2WH0 - chains A and Q of the 3 polymer chains in the assembly; structure by X-ray diffraction, 2.25 A resolution.

Chain A:
Name: 14-3-3 protein zeta/delta
Organism: Homo sapiens
Reference sequence: P63104 (1433Z_HUMAN); residues 1-245 here = UniProt positions 1-245
Amino-acid sequence (245 residues; each row starts with the number of its first residue):
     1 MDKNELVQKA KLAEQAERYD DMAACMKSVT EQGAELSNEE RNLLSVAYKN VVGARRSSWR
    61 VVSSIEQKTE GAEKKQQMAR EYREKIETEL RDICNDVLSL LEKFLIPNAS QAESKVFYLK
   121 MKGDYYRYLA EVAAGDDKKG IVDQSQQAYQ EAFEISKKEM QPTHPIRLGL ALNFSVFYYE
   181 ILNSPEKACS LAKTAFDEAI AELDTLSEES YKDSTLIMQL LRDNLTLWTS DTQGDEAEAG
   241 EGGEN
Disordered / not traced: 1, 71, 204-209, 230-245

Chain Q:
Name: Protein kinase C epsilon type, npkc-epsilon
Notes: EC 2.7.11.13; fragment: pkc epsilon v3-derived peptide, residues 342-372
Reference sequence: Q02156 (KPCE_HUMAN); residues 342-372 here = UniProt positions 342-372
Amino-acid sequence (31 residues; numbered 342 to 372; the number before each row is that of its first residue):
   342 DRSKSAPTSP CDQEIKELEN NIRKALSFDN R
Disordered / not traced: 342, 348-364
Modified positions: S346 (phosphoserine; SEP); S368 (phosphoserine; SEP)
From the paper describing this entry:
  - post-translational modification sites: S350 (citing earlier work)

Chain A / chain Q interface:
Residue-residue contacts (16):
  R56(A) with S346(Q)
  R127(A) with S346(Q)
  Y128(A) with S346(Q)
  L172(A) with K345(Q); S346(Q); A347(Q)
  N173(A) with S346(Q); A347(Q), hydrogen bond (side chain-backbone)
  V176(A) with K345(Q)
  E180(A) with R343(Q), hydrogen bond (side chain-backbone); S344(Q), hydrogen bond (side chain-backbone)
  L220(A) with K345(Q); S346(Q)
  D223(A) with K345(Q), salt bridge
  N224(A) with K345(Q), hydrogen bond (side chain-backbone)
  W228(A) with S344(Q), hydrogen bond
Other interface residues (no listed pair), chain A (13 interface residues in all): K120, G169
The authors on this interface:
  - residue pairs: S344(Q)-W228(A) (hydrogen bond), K345(Q)-D223(A) (salt bridge)

Summary:
Chain A and chain Q form an interface of 13 and 5 residues respectively; the contacts include 5 hydrogen bonds
and 1 salt bridge. Polar contacts include D223(A)-K345(Q), N173(A)-A347(Q) and E180(A)-R343(Q). The paper
describes a hydrogen bond between S344(Q) and W228(A); a salt bridge between K345(Q) and D223(A). From the
paper: a modification site at S350(Q).
Chain A is 14-3-3 protein zeta/delta (Homo sapiens) and chain Q is Protein kinase C epsilon type,
npkc-epsilon; the structure, Recognition of an intrachain tandem 14-3-3 binding site within protein kinase C
epsilon, was determined by X-ray diffraction.
